PDB entry 7FCB | X-ray diffraction, 1.40 A resolution | chain C

[Chain C]
Protein: 2-oxoglutarate/Fe(II)-dependent dioxygenase SptF
From: Aspergillus sp
Reference sequence: A0A6J4CX17 (A0A6J4CX17_9EURO); aligned to UniProt positions 4-276 over residues 4-276 (the alignment contains insertions or deletions, so no single offset holds)
Amino-acid sequence (287 residues; each row starts with the number of its first residue):
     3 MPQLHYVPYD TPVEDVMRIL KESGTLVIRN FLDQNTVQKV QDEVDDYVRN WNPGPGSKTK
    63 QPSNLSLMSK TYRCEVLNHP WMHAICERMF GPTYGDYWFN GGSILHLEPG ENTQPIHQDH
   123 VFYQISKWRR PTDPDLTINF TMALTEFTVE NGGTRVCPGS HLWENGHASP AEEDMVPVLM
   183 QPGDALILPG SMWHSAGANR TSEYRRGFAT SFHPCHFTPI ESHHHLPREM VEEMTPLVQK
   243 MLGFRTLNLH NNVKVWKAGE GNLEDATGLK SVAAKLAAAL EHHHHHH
Disordered / not traced: 3, 54-59, 283-289
Sequence notes: initiating methionine (3); expression tag (277-289)
Metal / ion sites: Fe2+: His119, Asp121, His196 (together with N-oxalylglycine)
Ligand contacts: N-oxalylglycine (OGA): Gln63, Leu107, Gln116, His119, Asp121, Phe149, Thr156, His196, Ser197, Ala198, Arg207

[Summary]
Ligands of chain C: N-oxalylglycine. His119, Asp121 and His196 coordinate Fe2+.
Chain C is 2-oxoglutarate/Fe(II)-dependent dioxygenase SptF (Aspergillus sp); the structure, SptF 9 residues
truncated mutant, was determined by X-ray diffraction together with 7EYR, 7EYS, 7EYT, 7EYU and 7EYW from the
same study.
